Entry 8PSJ (electron microscopy, 3.40 A resolution); this record covers chains A and G of the 3 polymer chains in the assembly.

[Chain A]
Molecule: Fatty acid synthase subunit alpha
From: Saccharomyces cerevisiae
Notes: EC 2.3.1.86, 1.1.1.100, 2.3.1.41
UniProt: P19097 (FAS2_YEAST); residue numbers follow UniProt; this construct covers 1-1887
Amino-acid sequence (1887 residues; each row starts with the number of its first residue):
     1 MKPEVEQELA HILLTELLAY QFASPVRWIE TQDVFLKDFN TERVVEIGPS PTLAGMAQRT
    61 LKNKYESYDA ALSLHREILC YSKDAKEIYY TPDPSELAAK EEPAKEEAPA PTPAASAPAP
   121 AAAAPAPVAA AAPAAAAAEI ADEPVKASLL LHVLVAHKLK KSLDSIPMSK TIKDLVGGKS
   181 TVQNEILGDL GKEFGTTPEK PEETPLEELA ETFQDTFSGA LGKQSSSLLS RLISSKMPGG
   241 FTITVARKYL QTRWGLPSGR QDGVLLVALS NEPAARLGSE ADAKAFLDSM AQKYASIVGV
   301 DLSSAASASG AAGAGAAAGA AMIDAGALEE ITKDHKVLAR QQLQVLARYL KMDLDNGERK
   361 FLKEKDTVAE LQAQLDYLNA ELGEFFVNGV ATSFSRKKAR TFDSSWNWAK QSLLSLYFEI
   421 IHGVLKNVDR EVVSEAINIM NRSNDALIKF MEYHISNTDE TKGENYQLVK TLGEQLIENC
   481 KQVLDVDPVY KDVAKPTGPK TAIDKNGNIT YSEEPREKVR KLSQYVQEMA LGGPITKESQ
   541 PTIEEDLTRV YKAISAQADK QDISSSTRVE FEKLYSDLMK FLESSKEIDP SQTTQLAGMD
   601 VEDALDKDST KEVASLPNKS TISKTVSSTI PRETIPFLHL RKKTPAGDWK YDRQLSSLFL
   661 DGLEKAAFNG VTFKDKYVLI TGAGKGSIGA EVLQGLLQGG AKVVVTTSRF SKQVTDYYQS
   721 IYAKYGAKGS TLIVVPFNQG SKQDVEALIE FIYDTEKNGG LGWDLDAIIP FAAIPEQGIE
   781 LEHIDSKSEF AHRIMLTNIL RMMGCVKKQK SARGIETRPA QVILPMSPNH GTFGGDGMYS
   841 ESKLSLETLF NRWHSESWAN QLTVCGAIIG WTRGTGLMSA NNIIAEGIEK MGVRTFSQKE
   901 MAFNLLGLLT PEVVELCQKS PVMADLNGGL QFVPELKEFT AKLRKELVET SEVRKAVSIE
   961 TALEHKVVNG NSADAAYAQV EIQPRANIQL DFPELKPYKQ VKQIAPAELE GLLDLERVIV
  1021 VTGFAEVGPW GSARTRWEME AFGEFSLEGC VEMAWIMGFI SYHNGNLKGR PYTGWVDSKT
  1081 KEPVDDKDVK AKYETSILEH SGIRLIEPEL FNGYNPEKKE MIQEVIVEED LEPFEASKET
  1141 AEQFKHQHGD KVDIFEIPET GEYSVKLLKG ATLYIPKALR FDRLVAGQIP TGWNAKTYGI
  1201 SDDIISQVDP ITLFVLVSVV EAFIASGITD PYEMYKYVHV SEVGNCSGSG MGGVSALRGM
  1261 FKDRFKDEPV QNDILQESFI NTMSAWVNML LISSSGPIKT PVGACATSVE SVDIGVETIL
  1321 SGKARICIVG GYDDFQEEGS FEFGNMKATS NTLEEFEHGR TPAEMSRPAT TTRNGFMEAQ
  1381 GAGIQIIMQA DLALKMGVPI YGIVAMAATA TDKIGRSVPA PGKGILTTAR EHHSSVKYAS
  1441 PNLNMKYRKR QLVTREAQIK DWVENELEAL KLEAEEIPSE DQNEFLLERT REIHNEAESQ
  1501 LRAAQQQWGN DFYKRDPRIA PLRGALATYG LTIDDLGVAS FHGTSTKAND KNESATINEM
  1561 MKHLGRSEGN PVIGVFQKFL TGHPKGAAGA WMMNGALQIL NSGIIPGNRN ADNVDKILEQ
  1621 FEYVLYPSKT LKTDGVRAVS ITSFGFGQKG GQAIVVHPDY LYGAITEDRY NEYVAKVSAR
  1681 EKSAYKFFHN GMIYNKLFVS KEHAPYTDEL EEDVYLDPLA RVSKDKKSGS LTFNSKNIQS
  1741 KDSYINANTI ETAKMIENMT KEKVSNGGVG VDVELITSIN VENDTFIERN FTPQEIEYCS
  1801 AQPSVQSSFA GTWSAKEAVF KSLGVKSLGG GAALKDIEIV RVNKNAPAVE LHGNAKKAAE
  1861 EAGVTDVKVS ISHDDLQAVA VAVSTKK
Disordered / not traced: 95-327, 540-603, 1887
Disulfide bonds: C1246-C1327
Swiss-Prot annotation at these positions:
  - active site (For beta-ketoacyl synthase activity): C1305, H1542, H1583
  - binding site (acetyl-CoA): D1772 to E1774, Y1798, S1808, E1817 to S1827, R1841 to K1844, I1871 to H1873
  - binding site (Mg(2+)): D1772, V1773, E1774, S1872, H1873
  - modified residue: S50 (Phosphoserine), S180 (O-(pantetheine 4'-phosphoryl)serine), S523 (Phosphoserine), S958 (Phosphoserine), S1440 (Phosphoserine)
  - cross-link: K37 (Glycyl lysine isopeptide (Lys-Gly) (interchain with G-Cter in ubiquitin))
  - mutagenesis: G1250 (G1250S: Cerulenin-resistance), V1769 (V1769D: Does not affect oligomerization; when associated with S-1771 and L-1773 or S-1771; L-1773; S-1879 and E-1881), G1770 (G1770D: Loss of transferase activity), V1771 (V1771S: Does not affect oligomerization but lacks transferase activity; when associated with D-1769 and L-1773 or D-1769; L-1773; S-1879 and E-1881), D1772 (D1772S: Loss of transferase activity; when associated with S-1774), V1773 (V1773L: Does not affect oligomerization but lacks transferase activity; when associated with D-1769 and S-1771 or D-1769; S-1771; S-1879 and E-1881), E1774 (E1774S: Loss of transferase activity; when associated with S-1772), R1841 (R1841A: Loss off transferase activity), V1879 (V1879S: Does not affect oligomerization but lacks transferase activity; when associated with D-1769; S-1771; L-1773 and E-1881), V1881 (V1881E: Does not affect oligomerization but lacks transferase activity; when associated with D-1769; S-1771; L-1773 and S-1879)

[Chain G]
Molecule: Fatty acid synthase subunit beta
From: Saccharomyces cerevisiae
Notes: EC 2.3.1.86, 4.2.1.59, 1.3.1.9, 2.3.1.38, 2.3.1.39, 3.1.2.14
UniProt: P07149 (FAS1_YEAST); residues 1-2051 here = UniProt positions 1-2051
Amino-acid sequence (2051 residues; numbered 1 to 2051; the number before each row is that of its first residue):
     1 MDAYSTRPLT LSHGSLEHVL LVPTASFFIA SQLQEQFNKI LPEPTEGFAA DDEPTTPAEL
    61 VGKFLGYVSS LVEPSKVGQF DQVLNLCLTE FENCYLEGND IHALAAKLLQ ENDTTLVKTK
   121 ELIKNYITAR IMAKRPFDKK SNSALFRAVG EGNAQLVAIF GGQGNTDDYF EELRDLYQTY
   181 HVLVGDLIKF SAETLSELIR TTLDAEKVFT QGLNILEWLE NPSNTPDKDY LLSIPISCPL
   241 IGVIQLAHYV VTAKLLGFTP GELRSYLKGA TGHSQGLVTA VAIAETDSWE SFFVSVRKAI
   301 TVLFFIGVRC YEAYPNTSLP PSILEDSLEN NEGVPSPMLS ISNLTQEQVQ DYVNKTNSHL
   361 PAGKQVEISL VNGAKNLVVS GPPQSLYGLN LTLRKAKAPS GLDQSRIPFS ERKLKFSNRF
   421 LPVASPFHSH LLVPASDLIN KDLVKNNVSF NAKDIQIPVY DTFDGSDLRV LSGSISERIV
   481 DCIIRLPVKW ETTTQFKATH ILDFGPGGAS GLGVLTHRNK DGTGVRVIVA GTLDINPDDD
   541 YGFKQEIFDV TSNGLKKNPN WLEEYHPKLI KNKSGKIFVE TKFSKLIGRP PLLVPGMTPC
   601 TVSPDFVAAT TNAGYTIELA GGGYFSAAGM TAAIDSVVSQ IEKGSTFGIN LIYVNPFMLQ
   661 WGIPLIKELR SKGYPIQFLT IGAGVPSLEV ASEYIETLGL KYLGLKPGSI DAISQVINIA
   721 KAHPNFPIAL QWTGGRGGGH HSFEDAHTPM LQMYSKIRRH PNIMLIFGSG FGSADDTYPY
   781 LTGEWSTKFD YPPMPFDGFL FGSRVMIAKE VKTSPDAKKC IAACTGVPDD KWEQTYKKPT
   841 GGIVTVRSEM GEPIHKIATR GVMLWKEFDE TIFNLPKNKL VPTLEAKRDY IISRLNADFQ
   901 KPWFATVNGQ ARDLATMTYE EVAKRLVELM FIRSTNSWFD VTWRTFTGDF LRRVEERFTK
   961 SKTLSLIQSY SLLDKPDEAI EKVFNAYPAA REQFLNAQDI DHFLSMCQNP MQKPVPFVPV
  1021 LDRRFEIFFK KDSLWQSEHL EAVVDQDVQR TCILHGPVAA QFTKVIDEPI KSIMDGIHDG
  1081 HIKKLLHQYY GDDESKIPAV EYFGGESPVD VQSQVDSSSV SEDSAVFKAT SSTDEESWFK
  1141 ALAGSEINWR HASFLCSFIT QDKMFVSNPI RKVFKPSQGM VVEISNGNTS SKTVVTLSEP
  1201 VQGELKPTVI LKLLKENIIQ MEMIENRTMD GKPVSLPLLY NFNPDNGFAP ISEVMEDRNQ
  1261 RIKEMYWKLW IDEPFNLDFD PRDVIKGKDF EITAKEVYDF THAVGNNCED FVSRPDRTML
  1321 APMDFAIVVG WRAIIKAIFP NTVDGDLLKL VHLSNGYKMI PGAKPLQVGD VVSTTAVIES
  1381 VVNQPTGKIV DVVGTLSRNG KPVMEVTSSF FYRGNYTDFE NTFQKTVEPV YQMHIKTSKD
  1441 IAVLRSKEWF QLDDEDFDLL NKTLTFETET EVTFKNANIF SSVKCFGPIK VELPTKETVE
  1501 IGIVDYEAGA SHGNPVVDFL KRNGSTLEQK VNLENPIPIA VLDSYTPSTN EPYARVSGDL
  1561 NPIHVSRHFA SYANLPGTIT HGMFSSASVR ALIENWAADS VSSRVRGYTC QFVDMVLPNT
  1621 ALKTSIQHVG MINGRKLIKF ETRNEDDVVV LTGEAEIEQP VTTFVFTGQG SQEQGMGMDL
  1681 YKTSKAAQDV WNRADNHFKD TYGFSILDIV INNPVNLTIH FGGEKGKRIR ENYSAMIFET
  1741 IVDGKLKTEK IFKEINEHST SYTFRSEKGL LSATQFTQPA LTLMEKAAFE DLKSKGLIPA
  1801 DATFAGHSLG EYAALASLAD VMSIESLVEV VFYRGMTMQV AVPRDELGRS NYGMIAINPG
  1861 RVAASFSQEA LQYVVERVGK RTGWLVEIVN YNVENQQYVA AGDLRALDTV TNVLNFIKLQ
  1921 KIDIIELQKS LSLEEVEGHL FEIIDEASKK SAVKPRPLKL ERGFACIPLV GISVPFHSTY
  1981 LMNGVKPFKS FLKKNIIKEN VKVARLAGKY IPNLTAKPFQ VTKEYFQDVY DLTGSEPIKE
  2041 IIDNWEKYEQ S
Disordered / not traced: 1-4, 1111-1120, 2051
Small-molecule neighbours:
  - FMN (flavin mononucleotide): P595, G596, M597, T598, C600, N650, I652, G682, A683, K706, T733, R736, G737, G738, G739, S769, G770, F771, L800, F801, G802, S803, M806, L1054, H1055, G1056, A1059
  - 4'-phosphopantetheine (PNS): G162, Q163, G164, N165, H273, S274, M338, S340, L370, N372, N376, V378, L421, F427, H428, S510, G511, L515
Swiss-Prot annotation at these positions:
  - active site: S274 (For acetyltransferase activity), S1808 (For malonyltransferase activity)
  - modified residue: M1 (N-acetylmethionine), T733 (Phosphothreonine), S1121 (Phosphoserine)
  - cross-link: K1364 (Glycyl lysine isopeptide (Lys-Gly) (interchain with G-Cter in ubiquitin))

[How chain A and chain G interact]
Contacting residue pairs - 233 pairs, chain A then chain G:
  M1(A) - W2045(G)  hydrophobic
  M1(A) - Y2048(G)
  M1(A) - E2049(G)
  P3(A) - T1495(G)
  P3(A) - E1497(G)
  E4(A) - T1495(G)
  E4(A) - E1497(G)
  E4(A) - K1998(G)
  V5(A) - Y2048(G)
  E6(A) - V2003(G)
  Q7(A) - P1494(G)  hydrogen bond (side chain-backbone)
  Q7(A) - T1495(G)  hydrogen bond (side chain-backbone)
  Q7(A) - K1998(G)  hydrogen bond (side chain-backbone)
  Q7(A) - V2001(G)  hydrogen bond (side chain-backbone)
  Q7(A) - V2003(G)
  E8(A) - K1998(G)
  L9(A) - F2026(G)
  L9(A) - W2045(G)  hydrophobic
  L9(A) - Y2048(G)  hydrophobic
  A10(A) - V2003(G)  hydrophobic
  A10(A) - F2019(G)
  H11(A) - I1996(G)  hydrogen bond (side chain-backbone)
  H11(A) - I1997(G)
  H11(A) - K1998(G)
  H11(A) - V2001(G)
  I12(A) - I2041(G)  hydrophobic
  L13(A) - F2019(G)  hydrophobic
  L13(A) - Q2020(G)
  L13(A) - Y2025(G)  hydrophobic
  L13(A) - F2026(G)  hydrophobic
  L13(A) - V2029(G)  hydrophobic
  L14(A) - L1815(G)  hydrophobic
  L14(A) - V1821(G)  hydrophobic
  L14(A) - Y2010(G)  hydrophobic
  T15(A) - K1989(G)
  T15(A) - K1993(G)
  E16(A) - V2029(G)
  E16(A) - S2035(G)  hydrogen bond
  E16(A) - P2037(G)
  E16(A) - I2038(G)  hydrogen bond (side chain-backbone)
  L17(A) - E1811(G)
  L17(A) - P2012(G)  hydrophobic
  L17(A) - L2014(G)  hydrophobic
  L17(A) - F2019(G)  hydrophobic
  L18(A) - Y1812(G)  hydrogen bond (backbone-side chain)
  L18(A) - L1815(G)  hydrophobic
  L18(A) - F1988(G)
  L18(A) - L1992(G)  hydrophobic
  L18(A) - I1996(G)  hydrophobic
  L18(A) - Y2010(G)
  A19(A) - F1988(G)
  A19(A) - K1989(G)
  Y20(A) - V1985(G)  hydrophobic
  Y20(A) - K1989(G)  hydrogen bond
  Y20(A) - L2014(G)
  Y20(A) - T2033(G)
  Y20(A) - S2035(G)
  Q21(A) - S1808(G)  hydrogen bond (side chain-backbone)
  Q21(A) - E1811(G)
  Q21(A) - R1834(G)  hydrogen bond
  Q21(A) - H1977(G)  hydrogen bond (backbone-side chain)
  Q21(A) - N2013(G)  hydrogen bond
  F22(A) - M1838(G)  hydrophobic
  F22(A) - H1977(G)  hydrogen bond (backbone-backbone)
  F22(A) - S1978(G)
  F22(A) - L1981(G)  hydrophobic
  F22(A) - F1988(G)  hydrophobic
  A23(A) - S1978(G)
  A23(A) - M1982(G)
  A23(A) - V1985(G)  hydrophobic
  S24(A) - H1977(G)  hydrogen bond (backbone-side chain)
  S24(A) - S1978(G)
  S24(A) - L2014(G)
  P25(A) - I1888(G)
  P25(A) - V1889(G)
  P25(A) - Y1891(G)  hydrophobic
  P25(A) - H1977(G)
  P25(A) - N2013(G)
  V26(A) - H1807(G)
  V26(A) - V1889(G)  hydrogen bond (backbone-backbone)
  V26(A) - N1890(G)
  V26(A) - Y1891(G)  hydrogen bond (backbone-backbone)
  V26(A) - H1977(G)
  V26(A) - N2013(G)
  R27(A) - N2013(G)  hydrogen bond (backbone-backbone)
  R27(A) - L2014(G)  hydrogen bond (side chain-backbone)
  R27(A) - T2015(G)  hydrogen bond (side chain-backbone)
  R27(A) - A2016(G)
  R27(A) - L2032(G)
  W28(A) - V1665(G)  hydrophobic
  W28(A) - H1807(G)
  W28(A) - Y1891(G)  hydrogen bond (backbone-backbone)
  W28(A) - N1892(G)
  I29(A) - Y1891(G)  hydrogen bond (backbone-backbone)
  I29(A) - N1892(G)
  I29(A) - V1893(G)
  I29(A) - E1894(G)
  I29(A) - Y1898(G)  hydrophobic
  E30(A) - A2016(G)
  T31(A) - A1805(G)
  T31(A) - I2011(G)
  T31(A) - A2016(G)
  Q32(A) - N1892(G)  hydrogen bond (side chain-backbone)
  V34(A) - A2016(G)
  V34(A) - P2018(G)
  F35(A) - T1663(G)
  F35(A) - V1665(G)  hydrophobic
  F39(A) - T1803(G)
  F39(A) - G2008(G)
  F39(A) - I2011(G)  hydrophobic
  T41(A) - V1661(G)
  T41(A) - T1663(G)
  E42(A) - V1661(G)  hydrogen bond (backbone-backbone)
  R43(A) - Q1659(G)
  R43(A) - V1661(G)
  R43(A) - T1662(G)
  R43(A) - T1663(G)  hydrogen bond (backbone-backbone)
  V44(A) - T1663(G)
  V44(A) - V1665(G)  hydrophobic
  V45(A) - T1662(G)
  V45(A) - T1663(G)  hydrogen bond (backbone-backbone)
  V45(A) - F1664(G)
  V45(A) - V1665(G)  hydrogen bond (backbone-backbone)
  E46(A) - V1665(G)
  E46(A) - T1667(G)  hydrogen bond
  I47(A) - V1665(G)  hydrogen bond (backbone-backbone)
  I47(A) - F1666(G)
  I47(A) - T1667(G)  hydrogen bond (backbone-side chain)
  I47(A) - E1785(G)
  I47(A) - A1788(G)  hydrophobic
  G48(A) - T1667(G)
  G48(A) - M1784(G)
  P49(A) - S1671(G)
  P49(A) - M1676(G)  hydrophobic
  P49(A) - L1781(G)
  P49(A) - M1784(G)
  T52(A) - T1667(G)
  L53(A) - F1666(G)
  L53(A) - T1667(G)
  L53(A) - H1807(G)
  M56(A) - N1892(G)
  M56(A) - V1893(G)  hydrophobic
  R59(A) - V1893(G)
  R59(A) - Q1896(G)
  N63(A) - E1894(G)
  N63(A) - Q1896(G)
  Y81(A) - L1680(G)
  Y81(A) - A1788(G)  hydrophobic
  Y81(A) - L1792(G)  hydrophobic
  I88(A) - L1797(G)
  Y89(A) - L1533(G)
  Y89(A) - D1791(G)  hydrogen bond
  Y89(A) - L1792(G)  hydrophobic
  Y89(A) - K1795(G)
  Y89(A) - L1797(G)  hydrophobic
  Y90(A) - L1533(G)
  Y90(A) - I1537(G)
  Y90(A) - Q1659(G)
  Y90(A) - L1797(G)  hydrophobic
  T91(A) - E1534(G)
  V953(A) - A1442(G)  hydrophobic
  A956(A) - K1439(G)
  A956(A) - V1443(G)
  V957(A) - A1442(G)
  V957(A) - S1446(G)
  E960(A) - V1443(G)
  E960(A) - K1447(G)  salt bridge
  E960(A) - F1519(G)
  E960(A) - R1522(G)  salt bridge
  E960(A) - N1523(G)  hydrogen bond
  E964(A) - K1447(G)  salt bridge
  E964(A) - W1449(G)
  E964(A) - P1515(G)
  V967(A) - H1512(G)
  V967(A) - G1513(G)  hydrogen bond (backbone-backbone)
  V967(A) - N1514(G)
  V967(A) - D1518(G)
  V968(A) - Y1506(G)
  V968(A) - S1511(G)
  V968(A) - H1512(G)  hydrogen bond (backbone-backbone)
  V968(A) - P1515(G)  hydrophobic
  G970(A) - H1512(G)
  S972(A) - H1512(G)
  Q979(A) - L964(G)
  Q979(A) - Q968(G)
  V980(A) - R952(G)
  V980(A) - L964(G)
  V980(A) - S965(G)  hydrogen bond (backbone-backbone)
  V980(A) - Q968(G)  hydrogen bond (backbone-side chain)
  E981(A) - K962(G)
  E981(A) - T963(G)
  E981(A) - L964(G)
  I982(A) - R952(G)
  I982(A) - E955(G)
  I982(A) - E956(G)
  I982(A) - T959(G)
  I982(A) - K962(G)
  I982(A) - T963(G)  hydrogen bond (backbone-backbone)
  I982(A) - S965(G)
  Q983(A) - E956(G)
  Q983(A) - K962(G)
  P984(A) - E956(G)
  P984(A) - T959(G)
  P984(A) - S961(G)
  R985(A) - R953(G)
  R985(A) - E956(G)  salt bridge
  R985(A) - R957(G)
  A986(A) - R957(G)  hydrogen bond (backbone-side chain)
  N987(A) - R957(G)
  N987(A) - F958(G)
  N987(A) - Q993(G)  hydrogen bond
  N987(A) - N996(G)
  Q989(A) - Q993(G)  hydrogen bond
  Y1062(A) - Q998(G)
  Y1062(A) - D1001(G)  hydrogen bond
  N1064(A) - D1001(G)
  T1073(A) - Q998(G)
  T1073(A) - D1001(G)
  T1073(A) - H1002(G)
  G1074(A) - Q998(G)
  W1075(A) - Q998(G)
  K1682(A) - E992(G)
  K1682(A) - F994(G)
  Y1685(A) - Q993(G)  hydrogen bond
  Y1685(A) - F994(G)
  Y1685(A) - N996(G)  hydrogen bond
  K1686(A) - A915(G)
  H1689(A) - N996(G)  hydrogen bond
  H1689(A) - A997(G)
  N1690(A) - A997(G)
  I1693(A) - A997(G)  hydrophobic
  I1693(A) - Q998(G)
  Y1694(A) - D1001(G)  hydrogen bond
Interface residues without a listed pair, chain A (91 interface residues in all): D38, S50, T60, E77, P92, L963, N969
Interface residues without a listed pair, chain G (138 interface residues in all): T916, K960, S1005, L1493, A1510, R1604, H1628, K1636, P1660, F1789, G1806, L1809, F1976, G1984, E1999, K2002, L2006, V2021, G2034

[Overview]
91 residues of chain A face 138 of chain G across their interface; the contacts include 45 hydrogen bonds and
4 salt bridges. Among the polar pairs are E960(A)-K1447(G), E960(A)-R1522(G) and E964(A)-K1447(G). Chain G
binds 4'-phosphopantetheine and flavin mononucleotide.
Chain A is Fatty acid synthase subunit alpha and chain G is Fatty acid synthase subunit beta, both from
Saccharomyces cerevisiae; the structure, Asymmetric unit of the yeast fatty acid synthase in the semi rotated
state with ACP at ..., was determined by electron microscopy (same publication as 8PRV, 8PRW, 8PS1, 8PS2,
8PS8, 8PS9 and 7 further entries).
